5EIX - chains A and E of the 6 polymer chains in the assembly; structure by X-ray diffraction, 3.35 A resolution.

== Chain A ==
Protein: DNA topoisomerase 4 subunit B, DNA topoisomerase 4 subunit A
Source organism: Klebsiella pneumoniae
Notes: EC 5.99.1.3
Reference sequence: chimeric construct of R4YHS8, R4YE07: residues 390-998 from R4YHS8 (R4YHS8_KLEPN) positions 390-631 (offset varies); residues 1001-1490 from R4YE07 positions 1-490 (UniProt number = residue number - 1000)
Chain sequence (741 residues; row label = number of the first residue in the row; note: 367 numbers in that range are skipped by the numbering (no residue carries them; nothing is unmodelled there)):
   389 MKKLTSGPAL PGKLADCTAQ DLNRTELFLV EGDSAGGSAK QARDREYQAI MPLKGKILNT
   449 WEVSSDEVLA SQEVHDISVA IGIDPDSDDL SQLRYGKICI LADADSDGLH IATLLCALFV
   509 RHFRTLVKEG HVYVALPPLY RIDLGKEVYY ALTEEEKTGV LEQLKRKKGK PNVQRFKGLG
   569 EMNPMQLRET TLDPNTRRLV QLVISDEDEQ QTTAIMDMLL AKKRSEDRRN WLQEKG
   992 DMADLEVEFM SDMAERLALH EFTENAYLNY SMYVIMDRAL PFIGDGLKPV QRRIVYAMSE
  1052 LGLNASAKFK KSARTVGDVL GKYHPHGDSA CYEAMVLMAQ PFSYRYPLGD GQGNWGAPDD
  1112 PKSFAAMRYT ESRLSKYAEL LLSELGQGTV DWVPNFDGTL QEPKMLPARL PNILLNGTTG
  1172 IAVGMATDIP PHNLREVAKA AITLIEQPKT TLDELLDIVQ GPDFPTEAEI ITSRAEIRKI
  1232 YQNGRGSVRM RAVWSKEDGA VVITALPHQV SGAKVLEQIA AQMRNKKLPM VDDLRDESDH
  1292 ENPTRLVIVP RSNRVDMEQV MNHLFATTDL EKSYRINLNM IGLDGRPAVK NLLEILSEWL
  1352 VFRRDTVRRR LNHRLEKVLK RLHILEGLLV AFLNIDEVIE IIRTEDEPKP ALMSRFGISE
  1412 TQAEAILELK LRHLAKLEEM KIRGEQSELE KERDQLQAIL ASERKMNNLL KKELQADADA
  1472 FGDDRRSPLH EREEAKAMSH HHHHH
Unresolved in the structure: 389-399, 992-1002, 1110-1112, 1483-1496
Differences from the reference sequence: initiating methionine (389); linker (999-1000); conflict Gly1100 (Val100 in R4YE07), Thr1255 (Ser255 in R4YE07); expression tag (1491-1496)
Metal / ion sites: Mg2+: Asp491, Asp493
Ligand contacts: Levofloxacin (LFX; (3S)-9-fluoro-3-methyl-10-(4-methylpiperazin-1-yl)-7-oxo-2,3-dihydro-7H-[1,4]oxazino[2,3,4-ij]quinoline-6-carboxylic acid): Lys442, Ser1080, Ala1081, Glu1084

== Chain E ==
Molecule: Symmetrised e-site (pre-cut)
Sequence (8 nucleotides; row label = number of the first residue in the row):
     8 CGTTGTAT

== Interface between chain A and chain E ==
Contacting residue pairs (23):
  Glu419(A) with DT15(E), phosphate contact
  Gly443(A) with DT15(E), base contact
  Lys444(A) with DA14(E), base contact; DT15(E), hydrogen bond to the base
  Asp495(A) with DT15(E), sugar contact
  Arg1029(A) with DT13(E), phosphate contact; DA14(E), hydrogen bond to the sugar
  Lys1039(A) with DG12(E), phosphate contact; DT13(E), salt bridge to the phosphate
  Gln1042(A) with DT13(E), phosphate contact
  His1075(A) with DA14(E), salt bridge to the phosphate
  His1077(A) with DA14(E), salt bridge to the phosphate; DT15(E), salt bridge to the phosphate
  Gly1078(A) with DT15(E), hydrogen bond to the phosphate
  Ala1085(A) with DT13(E), phosphate contact
  Leu1088(A) with DG12(E), phosphate contact; DT13(E), phosphate contact
  Thr1170(A) with DG12(E), sugar contact
  Ile1172(A) with DT11(E), base contact; DG12(E), base contact
  Gln1260(A) with DT11(E), phosphate contact; DG12(E), phosphate contact
  Arg1326(A) with DT11(E), base contact
Interface residues without a listed pair, chain A (19 interface residues in all): Val1041, Ala1081, Glu1084

== In short ==
The interface between chain A and chain E involves 19 residues on one side and 5 on the other, with 3 hydrogen
bonds and 4 salt bridges. Polar pairs include Lys444(A)-DT15(E), Arg1029(A)-DA14(E) and Gly1078(A)-DT15(E).
Ligands of chain A: Levofloxacin.
Here chain A is DNA topoisomerase 4 subunit B, DNA topoisomerase 4 subunit A (Klebsiella pneumoniae) and chain
E is Symmetrised e-site (pre-cut). Entry 5EIX (Quinolone-stabilized cleavage complex of topoisomerase IV from
klebsiella pneumoniae) was determined by X-ray diffraction together with 3RAE from the same study.
